9E14 - chains B and D of the 14 polymer chains in the assembly; structure by electron microscopy, 5.00 A resolution (low resolution: residue-level contacts below are approximate; hydrogen-bond / salt-bridge calls are withheld).

== Chain B ==
Molecule: Cytoplasmic dynein 1 heavy chain 1
Source organism: Homo sapiens
UniProtKB: Q14204 (DYHC1_HUMAN); numbering as in UniProt (aligned over 1-4646)
Amino-acid sequence (4646 residues; numbered 1 to 4646; the number before each row is that of its first residue):
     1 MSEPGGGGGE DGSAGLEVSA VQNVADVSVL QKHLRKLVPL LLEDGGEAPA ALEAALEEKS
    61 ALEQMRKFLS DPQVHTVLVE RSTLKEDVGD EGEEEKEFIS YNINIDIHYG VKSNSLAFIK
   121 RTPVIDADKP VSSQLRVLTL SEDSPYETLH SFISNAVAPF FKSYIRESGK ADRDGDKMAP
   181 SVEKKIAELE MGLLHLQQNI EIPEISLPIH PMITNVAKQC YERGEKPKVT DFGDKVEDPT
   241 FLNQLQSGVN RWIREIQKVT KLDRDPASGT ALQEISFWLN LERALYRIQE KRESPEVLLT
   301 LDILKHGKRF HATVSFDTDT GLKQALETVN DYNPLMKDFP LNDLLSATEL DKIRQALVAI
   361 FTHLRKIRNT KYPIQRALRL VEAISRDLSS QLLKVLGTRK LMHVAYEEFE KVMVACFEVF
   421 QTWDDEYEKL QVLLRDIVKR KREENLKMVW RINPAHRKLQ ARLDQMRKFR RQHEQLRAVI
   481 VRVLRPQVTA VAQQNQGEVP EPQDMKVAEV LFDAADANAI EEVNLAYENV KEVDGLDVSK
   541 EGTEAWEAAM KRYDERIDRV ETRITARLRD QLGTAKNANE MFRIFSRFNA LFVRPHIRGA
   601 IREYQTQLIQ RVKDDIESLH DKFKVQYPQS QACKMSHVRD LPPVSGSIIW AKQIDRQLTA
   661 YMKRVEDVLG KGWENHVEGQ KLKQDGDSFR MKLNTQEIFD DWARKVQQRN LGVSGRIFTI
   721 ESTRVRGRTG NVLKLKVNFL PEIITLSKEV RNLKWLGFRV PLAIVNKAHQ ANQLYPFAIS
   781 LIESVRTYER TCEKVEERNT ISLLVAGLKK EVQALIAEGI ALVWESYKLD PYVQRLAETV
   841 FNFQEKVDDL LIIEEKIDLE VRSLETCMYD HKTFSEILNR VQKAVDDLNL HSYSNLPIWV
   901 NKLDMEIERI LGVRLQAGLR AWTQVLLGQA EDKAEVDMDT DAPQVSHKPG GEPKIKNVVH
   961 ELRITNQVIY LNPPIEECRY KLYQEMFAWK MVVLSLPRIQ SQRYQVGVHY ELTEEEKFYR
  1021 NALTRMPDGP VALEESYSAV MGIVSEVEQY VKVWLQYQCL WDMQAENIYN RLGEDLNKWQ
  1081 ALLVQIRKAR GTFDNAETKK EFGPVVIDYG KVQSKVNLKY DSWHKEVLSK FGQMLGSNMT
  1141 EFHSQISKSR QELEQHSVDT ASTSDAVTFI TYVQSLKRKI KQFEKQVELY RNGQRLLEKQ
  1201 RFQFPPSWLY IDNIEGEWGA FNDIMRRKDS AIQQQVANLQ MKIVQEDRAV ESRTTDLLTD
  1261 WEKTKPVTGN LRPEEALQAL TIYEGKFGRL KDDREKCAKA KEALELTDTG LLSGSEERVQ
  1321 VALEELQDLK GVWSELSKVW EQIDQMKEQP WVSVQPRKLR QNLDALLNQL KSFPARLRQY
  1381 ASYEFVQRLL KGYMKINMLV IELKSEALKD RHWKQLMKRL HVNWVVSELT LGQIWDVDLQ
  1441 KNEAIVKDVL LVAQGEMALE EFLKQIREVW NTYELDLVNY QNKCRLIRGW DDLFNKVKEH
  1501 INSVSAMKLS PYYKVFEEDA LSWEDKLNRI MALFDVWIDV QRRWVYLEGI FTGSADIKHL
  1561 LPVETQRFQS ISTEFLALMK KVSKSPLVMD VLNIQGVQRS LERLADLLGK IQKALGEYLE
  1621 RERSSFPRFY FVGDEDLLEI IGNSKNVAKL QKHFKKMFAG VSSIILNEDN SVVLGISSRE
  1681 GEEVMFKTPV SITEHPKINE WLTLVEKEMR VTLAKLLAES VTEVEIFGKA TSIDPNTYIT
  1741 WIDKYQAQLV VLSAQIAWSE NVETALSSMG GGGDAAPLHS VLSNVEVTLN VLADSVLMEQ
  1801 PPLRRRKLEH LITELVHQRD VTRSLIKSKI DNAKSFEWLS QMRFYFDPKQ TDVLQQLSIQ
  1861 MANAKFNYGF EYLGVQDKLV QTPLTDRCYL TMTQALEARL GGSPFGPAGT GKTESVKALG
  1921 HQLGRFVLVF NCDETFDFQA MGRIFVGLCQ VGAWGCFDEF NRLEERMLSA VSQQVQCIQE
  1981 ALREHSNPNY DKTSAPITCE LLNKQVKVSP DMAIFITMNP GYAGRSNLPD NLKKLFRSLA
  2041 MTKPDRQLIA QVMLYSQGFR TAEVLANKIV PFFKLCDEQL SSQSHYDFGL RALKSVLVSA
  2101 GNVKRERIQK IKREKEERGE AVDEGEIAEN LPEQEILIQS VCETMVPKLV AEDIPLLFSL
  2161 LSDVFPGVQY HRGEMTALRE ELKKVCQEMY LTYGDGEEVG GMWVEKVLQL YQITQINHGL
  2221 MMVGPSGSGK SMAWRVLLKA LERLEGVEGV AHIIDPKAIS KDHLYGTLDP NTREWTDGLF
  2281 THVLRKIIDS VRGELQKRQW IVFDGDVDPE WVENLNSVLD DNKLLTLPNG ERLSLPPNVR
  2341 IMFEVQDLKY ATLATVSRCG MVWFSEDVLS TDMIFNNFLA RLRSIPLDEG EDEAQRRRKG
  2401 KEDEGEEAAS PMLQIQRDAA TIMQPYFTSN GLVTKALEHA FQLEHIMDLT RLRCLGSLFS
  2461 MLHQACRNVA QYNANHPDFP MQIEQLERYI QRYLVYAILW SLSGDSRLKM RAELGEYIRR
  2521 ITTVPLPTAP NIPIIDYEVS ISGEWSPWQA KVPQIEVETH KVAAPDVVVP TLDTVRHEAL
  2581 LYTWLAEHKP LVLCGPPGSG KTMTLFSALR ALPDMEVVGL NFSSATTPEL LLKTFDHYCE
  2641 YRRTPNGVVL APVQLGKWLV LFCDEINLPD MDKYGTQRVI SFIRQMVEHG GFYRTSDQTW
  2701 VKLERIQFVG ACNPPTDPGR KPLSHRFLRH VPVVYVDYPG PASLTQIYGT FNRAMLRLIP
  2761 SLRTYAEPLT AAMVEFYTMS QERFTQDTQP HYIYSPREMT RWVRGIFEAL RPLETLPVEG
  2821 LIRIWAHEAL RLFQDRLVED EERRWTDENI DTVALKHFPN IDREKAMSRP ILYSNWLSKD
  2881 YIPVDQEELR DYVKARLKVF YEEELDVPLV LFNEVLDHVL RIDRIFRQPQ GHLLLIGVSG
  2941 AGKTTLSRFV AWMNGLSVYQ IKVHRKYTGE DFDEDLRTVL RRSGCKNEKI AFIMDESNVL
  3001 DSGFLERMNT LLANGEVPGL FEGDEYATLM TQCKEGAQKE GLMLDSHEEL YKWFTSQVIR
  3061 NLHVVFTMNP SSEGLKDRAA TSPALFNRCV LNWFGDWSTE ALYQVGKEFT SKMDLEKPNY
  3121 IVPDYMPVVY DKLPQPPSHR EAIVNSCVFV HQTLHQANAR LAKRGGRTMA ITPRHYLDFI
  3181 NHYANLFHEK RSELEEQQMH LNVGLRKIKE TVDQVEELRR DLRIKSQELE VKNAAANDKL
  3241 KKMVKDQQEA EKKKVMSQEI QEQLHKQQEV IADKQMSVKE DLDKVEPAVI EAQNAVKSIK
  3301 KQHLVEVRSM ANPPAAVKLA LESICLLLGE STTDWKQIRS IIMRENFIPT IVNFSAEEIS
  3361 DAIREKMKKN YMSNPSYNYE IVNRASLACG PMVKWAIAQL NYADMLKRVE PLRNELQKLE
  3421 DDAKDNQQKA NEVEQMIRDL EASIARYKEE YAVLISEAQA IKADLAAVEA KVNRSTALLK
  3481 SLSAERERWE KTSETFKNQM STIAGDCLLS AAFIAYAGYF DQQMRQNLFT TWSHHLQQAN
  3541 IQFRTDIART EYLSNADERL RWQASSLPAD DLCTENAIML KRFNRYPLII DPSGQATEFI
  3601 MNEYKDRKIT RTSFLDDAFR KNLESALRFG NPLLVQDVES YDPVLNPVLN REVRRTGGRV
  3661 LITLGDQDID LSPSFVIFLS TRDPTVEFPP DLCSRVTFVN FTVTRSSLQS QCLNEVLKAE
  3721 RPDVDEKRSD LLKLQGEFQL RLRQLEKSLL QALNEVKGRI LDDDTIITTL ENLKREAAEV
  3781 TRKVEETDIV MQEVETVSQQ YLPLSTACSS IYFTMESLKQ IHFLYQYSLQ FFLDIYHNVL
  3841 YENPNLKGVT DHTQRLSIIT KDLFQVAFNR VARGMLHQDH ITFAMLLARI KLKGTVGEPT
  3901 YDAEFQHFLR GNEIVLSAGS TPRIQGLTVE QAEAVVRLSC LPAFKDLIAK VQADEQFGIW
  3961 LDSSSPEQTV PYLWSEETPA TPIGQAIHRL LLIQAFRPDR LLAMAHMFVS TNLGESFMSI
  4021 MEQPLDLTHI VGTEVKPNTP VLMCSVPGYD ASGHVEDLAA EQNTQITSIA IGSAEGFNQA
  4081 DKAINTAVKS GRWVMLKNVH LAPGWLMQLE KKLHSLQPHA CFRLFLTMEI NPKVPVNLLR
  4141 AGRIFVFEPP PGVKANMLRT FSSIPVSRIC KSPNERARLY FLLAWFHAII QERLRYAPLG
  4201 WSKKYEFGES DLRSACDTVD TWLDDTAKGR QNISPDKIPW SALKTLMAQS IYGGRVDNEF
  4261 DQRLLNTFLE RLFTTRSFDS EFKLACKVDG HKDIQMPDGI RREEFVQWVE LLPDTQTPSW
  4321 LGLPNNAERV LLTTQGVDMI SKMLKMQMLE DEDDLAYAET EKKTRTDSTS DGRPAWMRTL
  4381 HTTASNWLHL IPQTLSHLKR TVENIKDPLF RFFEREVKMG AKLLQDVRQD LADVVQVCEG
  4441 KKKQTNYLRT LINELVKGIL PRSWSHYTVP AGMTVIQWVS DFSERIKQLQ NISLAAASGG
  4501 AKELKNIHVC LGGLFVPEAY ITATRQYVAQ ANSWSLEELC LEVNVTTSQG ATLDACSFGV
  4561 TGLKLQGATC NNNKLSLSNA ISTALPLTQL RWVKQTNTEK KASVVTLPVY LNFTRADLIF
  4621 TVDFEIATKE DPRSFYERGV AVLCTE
Disordered / not traced: 1-19, 489-511, 928-952, 1002-1012, 2390-2409, 4348-4373, 4646
Swiss-Prot annotation at these positions:
  - binding site (ATP): Gly1906 to Thr1913, Gly2224 to Ser2231, Gly2595 to Thr2602, Gly2937 to Thr2944
  - modified residue: Ser2 (N-acetylserine), Ser70 (Phosphoserine), Lys1125 (N6-acetyllysine), Ser1230 (Phosphoserine), Lys3480 (N6-acetyllysine), Ser4162 (Phosphoserine), Lys4283 (N6-acetyllysine), Thr4366 (Phosphothreonine), Ser4368 (Phosphoserine)
  - natural variant: Glu94 (E94K: Found in a patient with spinal muscular atrophy; uncertain significance), Lys129 (K129I: In CDCBM13), Arg264 (R264L: In SMALED1), His306 (H306R: In CMT2O and SMALED1), Ile584 (I584L: In SMALED1), Arg598 (R598C: In CMT2O and SMALED1), Thr659 to Met662 (deletion: In CDCBM13), Lys671 (K671E: In SMALED1), Pro776 (P776L: In SMALED1), Tyr970 (Y970C: In SMALED1), Gly1132 (G1132E: In SMALED1), Gln1194 (Q1194R: In CMT2O), 9 further natural variant entries in UniProt
Ion coordination: Mg2+ site 1: Thr1913 (together with ADP); Mg2+ site 2: Ser2231, Glu2344 (together with ATP)
Small-molecule neighbours:
  - ADP (adenosine-5'-diphosphate), molecule 1: Leu1879, Val1880, Thr1882, Thr1885, Pro1907, Ala1908, Gly1909, Thr1910, Gly1911, Lys1912, Thr1913, Glu1914, Thr2017, Ile2049, Leu2090, Arg2091, Lys2094, Asp2320, Asp2321, Arg2358
  - ADP, molecule 2: Val2567, Val2568, Val2569, Thr2571, Thr2574, Pro2596, Pro2597, Gly2598, Ser2599, Gly2600, Lys2601, Thr2602, Met2603, Asp2664, Ile2747, Tyr2748, Phe2751, Pro2796, Arg2797, Thr2800
  - ADP, molecule 3: Val2907, Pro2908, Leu2909, Val2910, Phe2912, Val2915, Val2938, Ser2939, Gly2940, Ala2941, Gly2942, Lys2943, Thr2944, Thr2945, Trp3097, Arg3174, Leu3177, Asn3650
  - ATP (adenosine-5'-triphosphate): Leu2191, Thr2192, Trp2203, Pro2225, Ser2226, Gly2227, Ser2228, Gly2229, Lys2230, Ser2231, Met2232, Glu2344, Leu2369, Met2373, Ile2374, Asn2377, Leu2452, Arg2684, Glu2688, Arg2726, Arg2729

== Chain D ==
Molecule: Cytoplasmic dynein 1 intermediate chain 2
Source organism: Homo sapiens
UniProtKB: Q13409 (DC1I2_HUMAN); the author numbering skips numbers that UniProt does not, so the offset changes along the chain: -25 to 217 = UniProt 1-243; 244-638 = UniProt 244-638
Amino-acid sequence (638 residues; numbered -25 to 638; 26 numbers in that range are skipped by the numbering (no residue carries them; nothing is unmodelled there); the number before each row is that of its first residue; numbers below 1 keep their minus sign (Met-25 is residue -25)):
   -25 MSDKSELKAE LERKKQRLAQ IREEKKRKEE ERKKKETDQK KEAVAPVQEE SDLEKKRREA
    35 EALLQSMGLT PESPIVFSEY WVPPPMSPSS KSVSTPSEAG SQDSGDGAVG SRTLHWDTDP
    95 SVLQLHSDSD LGRGPIKLGM AKITQVDFPP REIVTYTKET QTPVMAQPKE DEEEDDDVVA
   155 PKPPIEPEEE KTLKKDEEND SKAPPHELTE EEKQQILHSE EFLSFFDHST RIVERALSEQ
   215 INI
   244 FFDYSGRDLE DKEGEIQAGA KLSLNRQFFD ERWSKHRVVS CLDWSSQYPE LLVASYNNNE
   304 DAPHEPDGVA LVWNMKYKKT TPEYVFHCQS AVMSATFAKF HPNLVVGGTY SGQIVLWDNR
   364 SNKRTPVQRT PLSAAAHTHP VYCVNVVGTQ NAHNLISIST DGKICSWSLD MLSHPQDSME
   424 LVHKQSKAVA VTSMSFPVGD VNNFVVGSEE GSVYTACRHG SKAGISEMFE GHQGPITGIH
   484 CHAAVGAVDF SHLFVTSSFD WTVKLWTTKN NKPLYSFEDN ADYVYDVMWS PTHPALFACV
   544 DGMGRLDLWN LNNDTEVPTA SISVEGNPAL NRVRWTHSGR EIAVGDSEGQ IVIYDVGEQI
   604 AVPRNDEWAR FGRTLAEINA NRADAEEEAA TRIPA
Disordered / not traced: -25 to 181, 244-263, 622-638
Swiss-Prot annotation at these positions:
  - modified residue: Ser-24 (N-acetylserine), Ser25 (Diphosphoserine), Ser64 (Phosphoserine), Thr69 (Phosphothreonine), Ser71 (Phosphoserine), Ser75 (Phosphoserine), Ser78 (Phosphoserine)

== Chain B / chain D interface ==
Pairs across the interface - 44 pairs, chain B then chain D:
  Arg583(B) with Asp522(D); Glu559(D); Val560(D)
  Lys622(B) with Asn523(D); Asp525(D)
  Gln631(B) with Gly545(D); Ala572(D)
  Met635(B) with Phe502(D); Tyr526(D)
  Val638(B) with Tyr385(D)
  Arg639(B) with Tyr526(D); Tyr528(D); Asn574(D)
  Asp640(B) with Tyr353(D); Tyr385(D); Thr403(D)
  Ile649(B) with Pro478(D)
  Lys652(B) with Gln476(D)
  Gln653(B) with Gln476(D); Gly477(D); Asp503(D)
  Ile654(B) with Asp525(D)
  Arg656(B) with His475(D); Asp503(D); Thr505(D)
  Gln657(B) with Asp503(D); Glu521(D); Asn523(D); Ala524(D)
  Ile744(B) with His382(D)
  Arg751(B) with Ala433(D); Glu452(D)
  Asn752(B) with Glu452(D)
  Trp755(B) with Glu452(D); Glu453(D)
  Asn772(B) with His382(D)
  Tyr775(B) with Thr381(D); His382(D)
  Pro776(B) with Thr381(D)
  Ile779(B) with Leu375(D); Thr381(D)
  Ser780(B) with Leu375(D); Ser376(D)
  Glu783(B) with Leu375(D)
Interface residues without a listed pair, chain B (27 interface residues in all): Asn579, Trp650, Tyr661, Phe777
Interface residues without a listed pair, chain D (34 interface residues in all): Asn300, Met336, Ala377, Pro383, Arg575

== Summary ==
27 residues of chain B and 34 residues of chain D are in contact. Chain B binds 3 copies of ADP and ATP.
Ser2231(B) and Glu2344(B) form the Mg2+ site 2. From UniProt: 32 ATP-binding residues on chain B.
Chain B is Cytoplasmic dynein 1 heavy chain 1 and chain D is Cytoplasmic dynein 1 intermediate chain 2, both
from Homo sapiens; the structure, Full-length human dynein-1 in phi-like comformation bound to a Lis1 dimer
under Nde1-Lis1 condition, was determined by electron microscopy (same publication as 9E0Z, 9E10, 9E11, 9E12
and 9E13).
